8HAF - chains A and R of the 6 polymer chains in the assembly; structure by electron microscopy, 3.25 A resolution.

Chain A:
Name: Guanine nucleotide-binding protein G(s) subunit alpha-1
From: Bos taurus
Chain sequence (361 residues; numbered 1 to 394; 33 numbers in that range are skipped by the numbering (no residue carries them; nothing is unmodelled there); the number before each row is that of its first residue):
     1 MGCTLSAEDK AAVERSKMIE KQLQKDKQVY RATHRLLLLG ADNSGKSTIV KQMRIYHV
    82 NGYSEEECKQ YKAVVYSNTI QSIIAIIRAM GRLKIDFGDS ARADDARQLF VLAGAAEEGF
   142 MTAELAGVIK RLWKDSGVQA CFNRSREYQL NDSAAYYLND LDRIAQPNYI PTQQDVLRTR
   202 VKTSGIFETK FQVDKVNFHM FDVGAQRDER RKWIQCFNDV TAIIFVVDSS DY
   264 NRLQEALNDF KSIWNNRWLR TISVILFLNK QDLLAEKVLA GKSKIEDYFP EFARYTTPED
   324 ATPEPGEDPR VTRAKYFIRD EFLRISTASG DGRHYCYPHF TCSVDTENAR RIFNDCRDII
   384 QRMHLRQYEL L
Disordered / not traced: 1-4, 82-203

Chain R:
Name: Parathyroid hormone/parathyroid hormone-related peptide receptor
From: Homo sapiens
UniProt: Q03431 (PTH1R_HUMAN); residue numbers follow UniProt; this construct covers 27-502
Chain sequence (476 residues; numbered 27 to 502; the number before each row is that of its first residue):
    27 DADDVMTKEE QIFLLHRAQA QCEKRLKEVL QRPASIMESD KGWTSASTSG KPRKDKASGK
    87 LYPESEEDKE APTGSRYRGR PCLPEWDHIL CWPLGAPGEV VAVPCPDYIY DFNHKGHAYR
   147 RCDRNGSWEL VPGHNRTWAN YSECVKFLTN ETREREVFDR LAMIYTVGYS VSLASLTVAV
   207 LILAYFRRLH CTRNYIHMHL FLSFMLRAVS IFVKDAVLYS GATLDEAERL TEEELRAIAQ
   267 APPPPATAAA GYAGCRVAVT FFLYFLATNY YWILVEGLYL HSLIFMAFFS EKKYLWGFTV
   327 FGWGLPAVFV AVWVSVRATL ANTGCWDLSS GNKKWIIQVP ILASIVLNFI LFINIVRVLA
   387 TKLRETNAGR CDTRQQYRKL LKSTLVLMPL FGVHYIVFMA TPYTEVSGTL WQVQMHYEML
   447 FNSFQGFFVA IIYCFCNGEV QAEIKKSWSR WTLALDFRRK ARSGSSSYSY GPMVSH
Disordered / not traced: 27-30, 56-104, 248-275, 394-398, 482-502
Differences from the reference sequence: conflict A188 (Gly in Q03431), R484 (Lys in Q03431)
Disulfide bonds: C48-C117, C108-C148, C131-C170
Reported in the primary citation:
  - mutagenesis - M32A, E35A, D137A, Y167A, Y195A, R233A, L292A, D353A, Q364A, M425A, Y429A, W437A, Q440A, M441A, M445A: decreased signaling with PTHrP[1-36]
  - mutagenesis - E444A: unchanged signaling with PTHrP[1-36]
  - conformationally variable residues (domain motion, helix shift): K50, P415 to G418
  - mutagenesis - D353A, M445A: unchanged signaling

Interface between chain A and chain R:
Pairs across the interface - 26 pairs, chain A then chain R:
  Q24(A) with K318(R)
  Q28(A) with K319(R), hydrogen bond
  H34(A) with F314(R)
  Y358(A) with T392(R)
  F376(A) with F314(R), hydrophobic
  D381(A) with K388(R); E391(R)
  I383(A) with F314(R), hydrophobic
  Q384(A) with I310(R), hydrogen bond (side chain-backbone); K388(R), hydrogen bond
  R385(A) with K388(R), hydrogen bond (side chain-backbone); T392(R)
  H387(A) with L309(R)
  L388(A) with I310(R), hydrophobic; L385(R), hydrophobic
  Q390(A) with R219(R)
  Y391(A) with R219(R); L306(R), hydrophobic
  E392(A) with C462(R); N463(R); G464(R), hydrogen bond (side chain-backbone)
  L393(A) with L385(R), hydrophobic; K405(R); S409(R), hydrogen bond (backbone-side chain)
  L394(A) with L389(R), hydrophobic; K405(R)
Other interface residues (no listed pair), chain A (18 interface residues in all): V217, R380
Other interface residues (no listed pair), chain R (24 interface residues in all): H223, E302, Y305, F315, L413, L416, E465
From the paper, about this interface:
  - specific contacts: D381(A)-K388(R), Q384(A)-K388(R), R385(A)-E391(R), Y391(A)-R219(R), Y391(A)-Y305(R), Y391(A)-L306(R), L393(A)-S409(R) (hydrogen bond)
  - interface residues, chain A: L388(A), L394(A)
  - interface residues, chain R: F314(R)

Summary:
18 residues of chain A and 24 residues of chain R are in contact, with 6 hydrogen bonds. Polar contacts
include Q28(A)-K319(R), Q384(A)-I310(R) and Q384(A)-K388(R). The authors report contacts between D381(A) and
K388(R), Q384(A) and K388(R) and R385(A) and E391(R) among others; a hydrogen bond between L393(A) and
S409(R). The paper reports that M32A, E35A and D137A of chain R, among others, reduce signaling with
PTHrP[1-36]; interface residues L388(A), L394(A) and F314(R); 16 substitutions were tested in all.
Chain A is Guanine nucleotide-binding protein G(s) subunit alpha-1 (Bos taurus) and chain R is Parathyroid
hormone/parathyroid hormone-related peptide receptor (Homo sapiens); the structure, PTHrP-PTH1R-Gs complex,
was determined by electron microscopy together with 8HA0 and 8HAO from the same study.
